Entry 8HMZ (electron microscopy, 2.90 A resolution); this record covers chains A and D of the 7 polymer chains in the assembly.

[Chain A]
Protein: tRNA-splicing endonuclease subunit Sen2
From: Homo sapiens
Notes: EC 4.6.1.16
Reference sequence: Q8NCE0 (SEN2_HUMAN); residues 1-465 here = UniProt positions 1-465
Sequence (485 residues; each row starts with the number of its first residue; numbers below 1 keep their minus sign (Met-19 is residue -19)):
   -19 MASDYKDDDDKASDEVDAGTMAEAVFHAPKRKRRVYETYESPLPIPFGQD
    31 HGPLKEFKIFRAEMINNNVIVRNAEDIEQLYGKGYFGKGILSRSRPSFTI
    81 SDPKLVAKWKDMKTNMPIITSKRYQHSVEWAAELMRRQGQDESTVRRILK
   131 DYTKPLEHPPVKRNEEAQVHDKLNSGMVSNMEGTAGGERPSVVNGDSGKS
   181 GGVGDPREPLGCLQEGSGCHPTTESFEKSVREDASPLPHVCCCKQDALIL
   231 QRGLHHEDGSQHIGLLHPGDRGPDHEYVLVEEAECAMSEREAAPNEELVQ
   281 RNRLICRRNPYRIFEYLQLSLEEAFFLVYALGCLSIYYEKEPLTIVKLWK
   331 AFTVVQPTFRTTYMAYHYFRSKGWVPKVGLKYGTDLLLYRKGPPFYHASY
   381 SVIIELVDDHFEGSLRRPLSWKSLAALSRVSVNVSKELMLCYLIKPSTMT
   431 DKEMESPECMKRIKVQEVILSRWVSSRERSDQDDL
Not modelled in the structure: -19 to 14, 135-255, 263-279
Sequence notes: initiating methionine (-19); expression tag (-18 to 0)

[Chain D]
Protein: Chromosome 1 open reading frame 19, isoform CRA_a
From: Homo sapiens
Reference sequence: A0A2U3TZM3 (A0A2U3TZM3_HUMAN); numbering as in UniProt (aligned over 1-175)
Sequence (213 residues; numbered -37 to 175; the number before each row is that of its first residue; numbers below 1 keep their minus sign (Met-37 is residue -37)):
   -37 MASSAWSHPQFEKGGGSGGGSGGSAWSHPQFEKGSAAAMEERGDSEPTPG
    13 CSGLGPGGVRGFGDGGGAPSWAPEDAWMGTHPKYLEMMELDIGDATQVYV
    63 AFLVYLDLMESKSWHEVNCVGLPELQLICLVGTEIEGEGLQTVVPTPITA
   113 SLSHNRIREILKASRKLQGDPDLPMSFTLAIVESDSTIVYYKLTDGFMLP
   163 DPQVSFENISLRR
Not modelled in the structure: -37 to 39, 166-175
Sequence notes: initiating methionine (-37); expression tag (-36 to 0)

[Chain A / chain D interface]
Residue-residue contacts (35):
  Asn46(A) - Tyr46(D)  hydrogen bond
  Asn46(A) - Tyr61(D)
  Asn48(A) - Tyr61(D)
  Asn48(A) - Ser146(D)
  Lys68(A) - Asp147(D)
  Lys68(A) - Ser148(D)  hydrogen bond (side chain-backbone)
  Lys68(A) - Thr149(D)
  Ile70(A) - Met40(D)  hydrophobic
  Ile70(A) - Leu65(D)  hydrophobic
  Ile70(A) - Ser148(D)
  Leu71(A) - Glu72(D)
  Leu71(A) - Ser73(D)
  Arg73(A) - Ile150(D)
  Trp110(A) - Pro44(D)
  Trp110(A) - Met71(D)  hydrophobic
  Glu113(A) - Pro44(D)
  Leu114(A) - Pro44(D)  hydrophobic
  Arg117(A) - Pro44(D)
  Arg117(A) - Leu47(D)
  Arg117(A) - Glu48(D)
  Tyr291(A) - Thr42(D)  hydrogen bond (side chain-backbone)
  Tyr291(A) - His43(D)  hydrogen bond (side chain-backbone)
  Tyr291(A) - Pro44(D)
  Arg292(A) - Met40(D)
  Tyr296(A) - Met40(D)  hydrogen bond (side chain-backbone)
  Gln298(A) - Tyr61(D)  hydrogen bond
  Gln298(A) - Ser146(D)  hydrogen bond (side chain-backbone)
  Gln298(A) - Asp147(D)
  Val358(A) - Glu145(D)
  Val358(A) - Asp147(D)
  Leu360(A) - Ile110(D)  hydrophobic
  Leu360(A) - Ile143(D)
  Leu360(A) - Glu145(D)
  Leu360(A) - Thr149(D)
  Leu360(A) - Val151(D)  hydrophobic
Interface residues without a listed pair, chain A (25 interface residues in all): Ile45, Asn47, Ile50, Arg52, Gly69, Phe78, Lys102, Ser300, Lys361
Interface residues without a listed pair, chain D (26 interface residues in all): Ala57, Thr58, Tyr67, Leu68, His77

[Summary]
The interface between chain A and chain D involves 25 residues on one side and 26 on the other, with 7
hydrogen bonds. Among the polar pairs are Asn46(A)-Tyr46(D), Lys68(A)-Ser148(D) and Tyr291(A)-Thr42(D).
Chain A is tRNA-splicing endonuclease subunit Sen2 and chain D is Chromosome 1 open reading frame 19, isoform
CRA_a, both from Homo sapiens; the structure, Cryo-EM structure of the human post-catalytic TSEN/pre-tRNA
complex, was determined by electron microscopy together with 8HMY from the same study.
